7WBH - chains A and U of the 9 polymer chains in the assembly; structure by electron microscopy, 3.70 A resolution.

# Chain A
Molecule: Spike glycoprotein
Source organism: Severe acute respiratory syndrome-related coronavirus
UniProt: P0DTC2 (SPIKE_SARS2); residues 27-1146 here = UniProt positions 27-1146
Chain sequence (1120 residues; numbered 27 to 1146; the number before each row is that of its first residue):
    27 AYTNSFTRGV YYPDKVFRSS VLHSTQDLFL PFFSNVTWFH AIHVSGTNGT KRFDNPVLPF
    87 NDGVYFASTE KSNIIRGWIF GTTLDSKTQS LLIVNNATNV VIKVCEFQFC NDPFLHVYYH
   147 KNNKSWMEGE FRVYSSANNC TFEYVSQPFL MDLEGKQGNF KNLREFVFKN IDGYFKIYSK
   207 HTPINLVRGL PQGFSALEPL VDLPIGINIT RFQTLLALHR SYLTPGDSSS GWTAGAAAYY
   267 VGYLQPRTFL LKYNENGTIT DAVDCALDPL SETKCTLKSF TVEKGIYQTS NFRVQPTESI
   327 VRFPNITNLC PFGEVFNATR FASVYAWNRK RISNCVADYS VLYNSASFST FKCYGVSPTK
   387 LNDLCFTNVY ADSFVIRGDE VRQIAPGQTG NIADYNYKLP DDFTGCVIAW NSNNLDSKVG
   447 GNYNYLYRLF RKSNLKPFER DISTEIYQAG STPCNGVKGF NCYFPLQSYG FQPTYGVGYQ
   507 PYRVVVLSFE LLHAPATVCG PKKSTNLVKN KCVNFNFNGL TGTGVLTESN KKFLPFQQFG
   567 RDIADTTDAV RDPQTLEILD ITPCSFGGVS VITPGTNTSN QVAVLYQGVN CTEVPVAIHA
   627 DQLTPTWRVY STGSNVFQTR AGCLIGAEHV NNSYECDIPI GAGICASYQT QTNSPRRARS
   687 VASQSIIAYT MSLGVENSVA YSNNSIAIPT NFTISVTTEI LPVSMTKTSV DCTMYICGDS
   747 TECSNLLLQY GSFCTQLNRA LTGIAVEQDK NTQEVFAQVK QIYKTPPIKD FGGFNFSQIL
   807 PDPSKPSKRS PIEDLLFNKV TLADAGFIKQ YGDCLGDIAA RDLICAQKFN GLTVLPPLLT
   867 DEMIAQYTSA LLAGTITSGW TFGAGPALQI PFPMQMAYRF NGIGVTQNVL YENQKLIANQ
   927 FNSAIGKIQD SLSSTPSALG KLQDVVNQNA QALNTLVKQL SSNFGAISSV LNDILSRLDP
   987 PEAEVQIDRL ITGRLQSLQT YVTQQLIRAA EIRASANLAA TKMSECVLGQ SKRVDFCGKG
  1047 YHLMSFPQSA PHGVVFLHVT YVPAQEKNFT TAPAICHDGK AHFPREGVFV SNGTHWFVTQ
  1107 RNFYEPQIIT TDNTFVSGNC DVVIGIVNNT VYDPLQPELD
Not modelled in the structure: 67-78, 96-98, 143-155, 177-186, 242-260, 621-639, 673-686, 829-852
Sequence notes: conflict His142 (Gly in P0DTC2), Gly155 (Ser in P0DTC2), Gly215 (Asp in P0DTC2), Asn417 (Lys in P0DTC2), Lys484 (Glu in P0DTC2), Tyr501 (Asn in P0DTC2), Gly614 (Asp in P0DTC2), Val701 (Ala in P0DTC2), Pro817 (Phe in P0DTC2), Pro892 (Ala in P0DTC2), Pro899 (Ala in P0DTC2), Pro942 (Ala in P0DTC2), Pro986 (Lys in P0DTC2), Pro987 (Val in P0DTC2)
Disulfide bonds: Cys131-Cys166, Cys291-Cys301, Cys336-Cys361, Cys379-Cys432, Cys480-Cys488, Cys538-Cys590, Cys617-Cys649, Cys662-Cys671, Cys738-Cys760, Cys743-Cys749, Cys1032-Cys1043, Cys1082-Cys1126
Covalently attached groups: N-acetylglucosamine (NAG) linked to Asn282, Asn343, Asn603, Asn657, Asn709, Asn717, Asn801, Asn1074

# Chain U
Molecule: heavy chain of hu33
Source organism: Homo sapiens
Chain sequence (118 residues; numbered 1 to 118; the number before each row is that of its first residue):
     1 QVQLVQSGSE LKKPGASVKV SCKASGYTFT DYGMNWVRQA PGQGLEWMGW INTYSGEPTY
    61 ADDFRGRFVF SLDTSVSTAY LQICSLKAED TAVYYCARGG NWDWYFDVWG QGTLVTVS
Disulfide bonds: Cys22-Cys96

# Chain A / chain U interface
Residue-residue contacts - 12 pairs, chain A then chain U:
  Thr345(A) with Trp104(U)
  Arg346(A) with Trp102(U), hydrogen bond (side chain-backbone); Asp103(U)
  Asn440(A) with Trp50(U); Glu57(U)
  Ser443(A) with Asn101(U)
  Lys444(A) with Asn101(U); Trp102(U)
  Val445(A) with Asn52(U); Tyr54(U), hydrophobic
  Asn450(A) with Trp102(U)
  Thr500(A) with Tyr54(U)
Other interface residues (no listed pair), chain A (10 interface residues in all): Leu441, Pro499
Other interface residues (no listed pair), chain U (10 interface residues in all): Thr30, Asp31
From the paper, about this interface:
  - pairs named by the authors: Asn440(A)-Glu57(U) (hydrogen bond)
  - epitope / paratope residues, chain A: Asn440(A), Ser443(A), Lys444(A), Val445(A), Pro499(A)

# In short
Chain A and chain U each contribute 10 residues to their interface; the contacts include 1 hydrogen bond. The
hydrogen-bonded pair is Arg346(A)-Trp102(U). The authors report a hydrogen bond between Asn440(A) and
Glu57(U). From the paper: epitope/paratope residues Asn440(A), Ser443(A) and Lys444(A) among others.
Here chain A is Spike glycoprotein (Severe acute respiratory syndrome-related coronavirus) and chain U is
heavy chain of hu33 (Homo sapiens). Entry 7WBH (overall structure of hu33 and spike) was determined by
electron microscopy (same publication as 7WB5).
